Entry 8RBM (electron microscopy, 3.24 A resolution); this record covers chains G and B of the 7 polymer chains in the assembly.

[Chain G]
Name: Ion-translocating oxidoreductase complex subunit G
Organism: Azotobacter vinelandii DJ
Notes: EC 7.-.-.-
UniProt: C1DMA4 (C1DMA4_AZOVD); residues 1-229 here = UniProt positions 1-229
Chain sequence (229 residues; row label = number of the first residue in the row):
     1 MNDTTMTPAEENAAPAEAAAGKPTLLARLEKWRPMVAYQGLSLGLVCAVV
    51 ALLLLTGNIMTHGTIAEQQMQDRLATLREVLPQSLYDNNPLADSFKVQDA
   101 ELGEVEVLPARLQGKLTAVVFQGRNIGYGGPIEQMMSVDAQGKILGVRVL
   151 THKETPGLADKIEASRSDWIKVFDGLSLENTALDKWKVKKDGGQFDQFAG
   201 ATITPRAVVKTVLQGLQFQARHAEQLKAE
Unresolved in the structure: 1-34, 229
Covalently attached groups: flavin mononucleotide (FMN) linked to Thr-202
Small-molecule neighbours: FMN (flavin mononucleotide): Tyr-128, Glu-154, Thr-155, Leu-158, Ala-159, Lys-190, Gly-200, Ala-201, Ile-203, Thr-204, Arg-206

[Chain B]
Name: Ion-translocating oxidoreductase complex subunit B
Organism: Azotobacter vinelandii DJ
Notes: EC 7.-.-.-
UniProt: C1DMA7 (C1DMA7_AZOVD); residues 1-174 here = UniProt positions 1-174
Chain sequence (174 residues; numbered 1 to 174; the number before each row is that of its first residue):
     1 MIEATLALTVMGVLLGCGLGLAARKFAVTDENPLIKEVSDLMPGSQCGQC
    51 GFPGCGAAAVAIVEGNASVTCCPPGGVGLAEKLAAILGVPLDASQVAAPM
   101 LARVEASQCIGCTRCYRACPTDAIVGASGQVHVVLEDACTGCGKCRDACP
   151 EDCVLLIPQEQTLDTWRWDKPAAA
Unresolved in the structure: 1, 27-174

[Interface between chain G and chain B]
Contacting residue pairs (7; chain G residue first):
  Gln-39(G) / Gly-16(B)
  Gln-39(G) / Leu-19(B)
  Gln-39(G) / Gly-20(B)
  Leu-43(G) / Gly-12(B)
  Leu-43(G) / Leu-15(B)  hydrophobic
  Ala-48(G) / Thr-9(B)
  Leu-52(G) / Thr-5(B)
Interface residues without a listed pair, chain G (8 interface residues in all): Gly-40, Gly-44, Cys-47, Ala-51
Interface residues without a listed pair, chain B (9 interface residues in all): Leu-8, Val-13

[Summary]
Chain G and chain B form an interface of 8 and 9 residues respectively. Covalently linked flavin
mononucleotide: at Thr-202(G).
Here chain G is Ion-translocating oxidoreductase complex subunit G and chain B is Ion-translocating
oxidoreductase complex subunit B, both from Azotobacter vinelandii DJ. Entry 8RBM (Cryo-EM structure of the
NADH:ferredoxin oxidoreductase RNF from Azotobacter vinelandii, ferricyanide oxidized) was determined by
electron microscopy, deposited together with 8RB8, 8RB9, 8RBQ and 8AHX.
